8AMZ - chains K and L of the 17 polymer chains in the assembly; structure by electron microscopy, 3.30 A resolution.

== Chain K ==
Protein: AAA domain-containing protein
From: Spinacia oleracea
UniProt: A0A0K9QSR5 (A0A0K9QSR5_SPIOL); numbering as in UniProt (aligned over 1-420)
Chain sequence (420 residues; numbered 1 to 420; the number before each row is that of its first residue):
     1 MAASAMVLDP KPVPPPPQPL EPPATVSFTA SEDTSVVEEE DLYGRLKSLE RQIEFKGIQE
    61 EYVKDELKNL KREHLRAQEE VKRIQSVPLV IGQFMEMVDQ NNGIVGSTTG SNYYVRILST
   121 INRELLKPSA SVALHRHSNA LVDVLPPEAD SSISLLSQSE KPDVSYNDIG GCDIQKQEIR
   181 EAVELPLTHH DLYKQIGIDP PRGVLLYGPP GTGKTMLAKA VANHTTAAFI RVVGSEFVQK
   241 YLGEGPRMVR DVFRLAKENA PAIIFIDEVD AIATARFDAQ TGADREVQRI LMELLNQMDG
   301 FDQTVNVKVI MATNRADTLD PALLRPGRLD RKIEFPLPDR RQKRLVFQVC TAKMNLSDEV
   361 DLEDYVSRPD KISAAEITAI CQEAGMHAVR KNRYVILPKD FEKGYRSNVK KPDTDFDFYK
Disordered / not traced: 1-40

== Chain L ==
Protein: AAA domain-containing protein
From: Spinacia oleracea
UniProt: A0A0K9RWB0 (A0A0K9RWB0_SPIOL); numbering as in UniProt (aligned over 1-397)
Chain sequence (397 residues; row label = number of the first residue in the row):
     1 MATEEDVKRR AATSEYNKKL LQHRELESRS RKVKEELRSA KKDYTKTEDD LKSLQSVGQI
    61 IGEVLRPLDD ERLIVKASSG PRYVVGCRSK VDKEKLTSGT RVVLDMTTLT IMRALPREVD
   121 PVVYNMLHED PGNISYSAVG GLSDQIRELR ESIELPLMNP ELFIRVGIKP PKGVLLYGPP
   181 GTGKTLLARA IASNIDANFL KVVSSAIIDK YIGESARLIR EMFNYAREHQ PCIIFMDEID
   241 AIGGRRFSEG TSADREIQRT LMELLNQLDG FDQLGKVKMI MATNRPDVLD PALLRPGRLD
   301 RKIEIPLPNE QSRMEILKIH GAGIAKHGEI DYEAVVKLAE GFNGADLRNI CTEAGMSAIR
   361 AERDYVIHED FMKAVRKLNE AKKLESSATY SADFGKD
Disordered / not traced: 1-18, 394-397

== Interface between chain K and chain L ==
Residue-residue contacts (14; chain K residue first):
  V87(K) - V84(L)
  P88(K) - V84(L)
  L89(K) - Y83(L)
  L89(K) - V84(L)  hydrogen bond (backbone-backbone)
  V90(K) - R82(L)
  V90(K) - Y83(L)  hydrophobic
  I91(K) - R82(L)  hydrogen bond (backbone-backbone)
  I91(K) - Y83(L)
  T108(K) - P81(L)
  S235(K) - R259(L)
  K353(K) - G167(L)
  A375(K) - P296(L)
  A379(K) - P296(L)  hydrophobic
  K410(K) - A392(L)
Other interface residues (no listed pair), chain K (18 interface residues in all): T109, L145, E148, V233, K240, T281, Q382
Other interface residues (no listed pair), chain L (17 interface residues in all): L65, R66, L68, V166, I168, I212, S252, E263, N266

== Summary ==
Chain K and chain L form an interface of 18 and 17 residues respectively; the contacts include 2 hydrogen
bonds. Backbone hydrogen bonds pair L89(K)-V84(L) and I91(K)-R82(L).
Here chain K is AAA domain-containing protein and chain L is AAA domain-containing protein, both from Spinacia
oleracea. Entry 8AMZ (Spinach 19S proteasome) was determined by electron microscopy.
